Entry 8IML (electron microscopy, 2.74 A resolution); this record covers chains 4 and k of the 41 polymer chains in the assembly.

# Chain 4
Name: CpcG
Source organism: Anthocerotibacter panamensis
Sequence (252 residues; each row starts with the number of its first residue):
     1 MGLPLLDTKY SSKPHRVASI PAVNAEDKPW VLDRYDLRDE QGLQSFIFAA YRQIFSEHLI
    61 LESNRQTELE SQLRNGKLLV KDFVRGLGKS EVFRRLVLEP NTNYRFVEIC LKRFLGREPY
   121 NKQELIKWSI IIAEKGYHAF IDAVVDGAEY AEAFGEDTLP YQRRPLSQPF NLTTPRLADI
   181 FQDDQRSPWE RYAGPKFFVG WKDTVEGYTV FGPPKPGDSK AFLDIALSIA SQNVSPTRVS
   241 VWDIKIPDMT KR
Not modelled in the structure: 251-252
Residues lining bound ligands:
  - phycocyanobilin (CYC), molecule 1: Leu-6, Asn-103, Tyr-104, Ile-126, Lys-127, Ser-129, Ile-130, Ala-133
  - phycocyanobilin (CYC), molecule 2: Ser-11, Ser-12, Lys-13, Pro-14, Arg-16, Val-17
  - phycocyanobilin (CYC), molecule 3: Phe-55, Ser-56, His-58, Leu-59, Asn-171, Leu-172, Pro-175, Arg-176, Leu-177, Gln-182
  - phycocyanobilin (CYC), molecule 4: Glu-68, Ser-71, Gln-72, Arg-74, Asn-75

# Chain k
Name: CpcB
Source organism: Anthocerotibacter panamensis
Sequence (172 residues; each row starts with the number of its first residue):
     1 MNDVFTRAIA QADLKGSFLL ESDLDKLASF AKEGVKRLDA VAALTNNAPA IISDAAHKLF
    61 AEQQELIQPG GNAYPHRRMA ACLRDMEIIL RYVSYALLAG DASVLDDRCL NGLRETYNAL
   121 GTPTQSVARA VQLMKDAAMV HLKSTANVTV GDCSSLYSEA ATYFDKAAAS IA
Residues lining bound ligands:
  - phycocyanobilin (CYC), molecule 1: Val-35, Lys-36, Leu-38, Asp-39, Ala-40, Leu-142, Lys-143, Ser-144, Thr-145, Val-148, Thr-149, Val-150, Gly-151, Asp-152, Cys-153, Tyr-157
  - phycocyanobilin (CYC), molecule 2: His-57, Phe-60, Ile-67, Tyr-74, Pro-75, His-76, Met-79
  - phycocyanobilin (CYC), molecule 3: Leu-59, Leu-66, Asn-72, Ala-73, Arg-77, Arg-78, Ala-81, Cys-82, Arg-84, Asp-85, Met-86, Ile-88, Ile-89, Tyr-92, Arg-108, Cys-109, Leu-113, Tyr-117, Leu-120, Thr-122, Ser-126, Val-127, Ala-130

# Interface between chain 4 and chain k
Residue-residue contacts (35; chain 4 residue first):
  Leu-3(4) / Arg-77(k)
  Leu-3(4) / Ala-80(k)  hydrophobic
  Leu-3(4) / Ala-81(k)
  Leu-3(4) / Arg-84(k)
  Leu-6(4) / Leu-120(k)  hydrophobic
  Arg-94(4) / Met-1(k)
  Arg-94(4) / Arg-108(k)
  Leu-98(4) / Arg-108(k)  hydrogen bond (backbone-side chain)
  Glu-99(4) / Met-1(k)
  Glu-99(4) / Arg-108(k)  salt bridge
  Asn-101(4) / Arg-108(k)  hydrogen bond (backbone-side chain)
  Thr-102(4) / Arg-108(k)
  Thr-102(4) / Asn-111(k)
  Asn-103(4) / Arg-108(k)
  Tyr-104(4) / Gly-112(k)
  Tyr-104(4) / Leu-113(k)
  Tyr-104(4) / Thr-116(k)  hydrogen bond
  Gln-123(4) / Ala-119(k)
  Ile-126(4) / Ala-119(k)  hydrophobic
  Ile-130(4) / Arg-84(k)
  Ala-133(4) / Ile-88(k)
  Ala-133(4) / Arg-91(k)  hydrogen bond (backbone-side chain)
  Glu-134(4) / Arg-84(k)
  Asp-183(4) / Asn-2(k)  hydrogen bond
  Asp-183(4) / Arg-7(k)  salt bridge
  Asp-183(4) / Ala-10(k)
  Asp-183(4) / Leu-14(k)
  Asp-184(4) / Leu-14(k)
  Gln-185(4) / Leu-14(k)
  Arg-186(4) / Leu-14(k)
  Tyr-192(4) / Leu-14(k)
  Tyr-192(4) / Lys-15(k)
  Tyr-192(4) / Gly-16(k)  hydrogen bond (side chain-backbone)
  Ala-193(4) / Lys-15(k)
  Gly-194(4) / Lys-15(k)
Other interface residues (no listed pair), chain 4 (22 interface residues in all): Pro-195
Other interface residues (no listed pair), chain k (21 interface residues in all): Asp-107

# Summary
22 residues of chain 4 and 21 residues of chain k are in contact, with 6 hydrogen bonds and 2 salt bridges.
Polar pairs include Glu-99(4)/Arg-108(k), Asp-183(4)/Arg-7(k) and Leu-98(4)/Arg-108(k). One phycocyanobilin
molecule is bound between chain 4 and chain k.
Chain 4 is CpcG and chain k is CpcB, both from Anthocerotibacter panamensis; the structure, Rs2I-Rs2II,
Rs1I-Rs1II, RbI-RbII cylinder in cyanobacterial phycobilisome from Anthocerotibacter panamensis (Cluster D),
was determined by electron microscopy together with 8IMI, 8IMJ, 8IMK, 8IMM, 8IMN and 8IMO from the same study.
